PDB entry 3U9C | X-ray diffraction, 3.20 A resolution | chain A

Chain A:
Name: Casein kinase II subunit alpha
Source organism: Homo sapiens
Notes: EC 2.7.11.1
UniProt: P68400 (CSK21_HUMAN); numbering as in UniProt (aligned over 1-335)
Amino-acid sequence (335 residues; each row starts with the number of its first residue):
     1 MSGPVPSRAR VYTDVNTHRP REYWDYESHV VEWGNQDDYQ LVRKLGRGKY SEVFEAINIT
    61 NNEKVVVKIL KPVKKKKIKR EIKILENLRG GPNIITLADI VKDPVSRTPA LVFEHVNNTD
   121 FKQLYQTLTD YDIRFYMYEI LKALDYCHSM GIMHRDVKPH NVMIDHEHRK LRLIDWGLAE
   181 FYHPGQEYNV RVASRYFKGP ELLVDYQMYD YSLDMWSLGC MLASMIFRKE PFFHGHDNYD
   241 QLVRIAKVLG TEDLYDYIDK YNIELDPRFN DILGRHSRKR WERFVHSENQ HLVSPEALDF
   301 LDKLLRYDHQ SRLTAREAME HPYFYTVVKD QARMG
Unresolved in the structure: 1, 333-335
Small-molecule neighbours: 7-hydroxy-3H-phenoxazin-3-one (04G): Leu45, Val53, Val66, Lys68, Glu81, Ile95, Phe113, Glu114, His115, Val116, Asn118, Met163, Ile174, Asp175, Trp176
Curated features (UniProtKB/Swiss-Prot):
  - region: Gln36 to Leu41 (Interaction with beta subunit)
  - active site: Asp156 (Proton acceptor)
  - binding site (ATP): Leu45 to Val53, Lys68
What the authors report for this chain:
  - binding site for 7-hydroxy-3H-phenoxazin-3-one: Val66, Phe113, Met163, Ile174

In short:
Ligands of chain A: 7-hydroxy-3H-phenoxazin-3-one. UniProt lists active-site residue Asp156 and 10 ATP-binding
residues. The paper reports a binding site for 7-hydroxy-3H-phenoxazin-3-one at Val66, Phe113 and Met163 among
others.
Chain A is Casein kinase II subunit alpha (Homo sapiens); the structure, Structure of a C-terminal deletion
mutant of human protein kinase CK2 catalytic subunit with the ATP-competitive ..., was determined by X-ray
diffraction together with 3U87 from the same study.
